Entry 7POK (X-ray diffraction, 1.80 A resolution); this record covers chains A and C of the 4 polymer chains in the assembly.

# Chain A (and C)
Molecule: LD15650p
From: Drosophila melanogaster
Notes: chain C of this document is another copy of the same molecule, construct and numbering; everything in this record applies to it too
UniProt: Q95RQ8 (Q95RQ8_DROME); residues 1-109 here = UniProt positions 1-109
Amino-acid sequence (119 residues; numbered -6 to 112; the number before each row is that of its first residue; numbers below 1 keep their minus sign (Ser-6 is residue -6)):
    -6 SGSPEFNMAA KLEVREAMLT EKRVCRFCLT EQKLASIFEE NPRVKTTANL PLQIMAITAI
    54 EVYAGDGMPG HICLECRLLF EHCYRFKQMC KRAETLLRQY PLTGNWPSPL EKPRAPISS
Disordered / not traced: -6 to 14 (chain C: -6 to 13, 33-40, 112)
Construct notes: expression tag (-6 to 0, 110-112)
Metal / ion sites: Zn2+: Cys18, Cys21, Cys66, Cys69

# Chain A / chain C interface
Residue-residue contacts - 12 pairs, chain A then chain C:
  Leu45(A) with Glu54(C)
  Met48(A) with Leu45(C); Met48(C), hydrophobic; Ala49(C), hydrophobic
  Ala52(A) with Lys80(C); Lys84(C), hydrogen bond (backbone-side chain)
  Glu54(A) with Leu45(C); Ala49(C); Tyr77(C), hydrogen bond
  Tyr77(A) with Glu54(C), hydrogen bond
  Lys80(A) with Met48(C); Ala52(C), hydrogen bond (side chain-backbone)
Interface residues without a listed pair, chain A (8 interface residues in all): Ala41, Ala49

# In short
Chain A and chain C each contribute 8 residues to their interface; the contacts include 4 hydrogen bonds.
Polar pairs include Ala52(A)-Lys84(C), Glu54(A)-Tyr77(C) and Lys80(A)-Ala52(C). Cys18(A), Cys21(A), Cys66(A)
and Cys69(A) coordinate Zn2+.
Chain A and chain C are both LD15650p (Drosophila melanogaster); the structure, Crystal structure of
ZAD-domain of Pita protein from D.melanogaster, was determined by X-ray diffraction together with 7PO9 and
7POH from the same study.
